PDB entry 3RGV | X-ray diffraction, 2.90 A resolution | chains A and B of the 5 polymer chains in the assembly

== Chain A ==
Name: Yae62 TCR a chain
Source organism: Mus musculus
Notes: engineered mutation(s): Y84C, C121S
Amino-acid sequence (200 residues; row label = number of the first residue in the row):
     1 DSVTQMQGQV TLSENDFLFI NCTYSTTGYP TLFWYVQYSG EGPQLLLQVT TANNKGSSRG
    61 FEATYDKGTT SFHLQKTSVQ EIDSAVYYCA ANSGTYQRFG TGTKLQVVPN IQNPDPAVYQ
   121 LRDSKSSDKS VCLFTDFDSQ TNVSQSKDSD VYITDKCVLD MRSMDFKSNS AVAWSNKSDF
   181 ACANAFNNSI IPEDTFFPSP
Disulfide bonds: Cys-22/Cys-89, Cys-132/Cys-182
From the paper describing this entry:
  - conformationally variable residues (domain motion, loop rearrangement, side-chain flip): Tyr-29, Ser-93 to Tyr-96, Gln-97, Gly-102

== Chain B ==
Name: Yae62 TCR b chain
Source organism: Mus musculus
Amino-acid sequence (236 residues; each row starts with the number of its first residue):
     1 AVTQSPRNKV AVTGGKVTLS CNQTNNHNNM YWYRQDTGHG LRLIHYSYGA GSTEKGDIPD
    61 GYKASRPSQE NFSLILELAT PSQTSVYFCA SGDFWGDTLY FGAGTRLSVL EDLKNVFPPE
   121 VAVFEPSEAE ISHTQKATLV CLATGFYPDH VELSWWVNGK EVHSGVCTDP QPLKEQPALN
   181 DSRYALSSRL RVSATFWQNP RNHFRCQVQF YGLSENDEWT QDRAKPVTQI VSAEAW
Disulfide bonds: Cys-21/Cys-89, Cys-141/Cys-206
From the paper describing this entry:
  - contacts within the chain: Tyr-46/Tyr-48 (pi stacking)
  - conformationally variable residues (side-chain flip): Trp-95

== How chain A and chain B interact ==
Residue-residue contacts - 83 pairs, chain A then chain B:
  Thr-31(A) / Gly-96(B)
  Phe-33(A) / Gly-96(B)
  Tyr-35(A) / Thr-98(B)
  Tyr-35(A) / Leu-99(B)  hydrogen bond (side chain-backbone)
  Gln-37(A) / Gln-35(B)  hydrogen bond
  Gln-37(A) / Phe-88(B)
  Glu-41(A) / Phe-88(B)
  Gly-42(A) / Phe-88(B)
  Gly-42(A) / Gly-102(B)
  Pro-43(A) / Leu-41(B)  hydrophobic
  Pro-43(A) / Phe-101(B)
  Leu-45(A) / Thr-98(B)
  Gln-48(A) / Thr-98(B)  hydrogen bond
  Tyr-88(A) / Gln-35(B)  hydrogen bond
  Asn-92(A) / Gly-96(B)
  Gly-94(A) / Trp-95(B)  hydrogen bond (backbone-side chain)
  Thr-95(A) / Trp-95(B)  hydrogen bond (backbone-side chain)
  Tyr-96(A) / Leu-43(B)  hydrophobic
  Tyr-96(A) / Gly-56(B)
  Tyr-96(A) / Asp-57(B)  hydrogen bond
  Tyr-96(A) / Trp-95(B)  hydrophobic
  Gln-97(A) / Tyr-33(B)  hydrogen bond (backbone-side chain)
  Arg-98(A) / Asp-57(B)  salt bridge
  Phe-99(A) / Tyr-33(B)
  Phe-99(A) / Leu-41(B)
  Phe-99(A) / Phe-101(B)  hydrophobic
  Gly-100(A) / His-39(B)
  Gly-100(A) / Gly-40(B)
  Gly-100(A) / Leu-41(B)
  Thr-101(A) / Gly-38(B)
  Asp-115(A) / His-133(B)  salt bridge
  Tyr-119(A) / Ser-127(B)
  Tyr-119(A) / Ala-129(B)  hydrophobic
  Tyr-119(A) / Glu-130(B)
  Tyr-119(A) / His-133(B)
  Tyr-119(A) / Thr-134(B)
  Gln-120(A) / Ser-127(B)
  Leu-121(A) / Phe-124(B)  hydrophobic
  Leu-121(A) / Glu-125(B)
  Leu-121(A) / Thr-138(B)
  Arg-122(A) / Phe-124(B)
  Arg-122(A) / Glu-125(B)  hydrogen bond (backbone-backbone)
  Asp-123(A) / Ala-122(B)
  Asp-123(A) / Val-123(B)
  Asp-123(A) / Phe-124(B)
  Ser-124(A) / Val-123(B)  hydrogen bond (backbone-backbone)
  Ser-124(A) / Glu-125(B)  hydrogen bond
  Ser-124(A) / Glu-234(B)  hydrogen bond (side chain-backbone)
  Ser-124(A) / Ala-235(B)
  Lys-125(A) / Val-121(B)
  Lys-125(A) / Ala-122(B)
  Leu-133(A) / Thr-138(B)
  Asp-136(A) / Thr-134(B)
  Asp-136(A) / Arg-191(B)  salt bridge
  Tyr-152(A) / Leu-173(B)  hydrophobic
  Tyr-152(A) / Glu-175(B)
  Thr-154(A) / Asp-169(B)  hydrogen bond
  Thr-154(A) / Ser-187(B)
  Thr-154(A) / Arg-189(B)  hydrogen bond
  Cys-157(A) / Cys-167(B)  disulfide
  Cys-157(A) / Arg-189(B)  hydrogen bond
  Val-158(A) / Cys-167(B)
  Leu-159(A) / Gly-165(B)
  Leu-159(A) / Val-166(B)
  Leu-159(A) / Cys-167(B)  hydrophobic
  Leu-159(A) / Arg-191(B)
  Asp-160(A) / Ser-164(B)
  Asp-160(A) / Gly-165(B)  hydrogen bond (backbone-backbone)
  Met-161(A) / Ser-164(B)
  Met-161(A) / Arg-191(B)
  Arg-162(A) / Ser-164(B)  hydrogen bond (backbone-side chain)
  Met-164(A) / Lys-136(B)
  Phe-166(A) / Lys-136(B)
  Phe-166(A) / Arg-191(B)
  Ser-168(A) / Arg-191(B)  hydrogen bond
  Ser-170(A) / Arg-189(B)
  Ala-171(A) / Arg-189(B)
  Val-172(A) / Arg-189(B)
  Trp-174(A) / Leu-142(B)  hydrophobic
  Trp-174(A) / Leu-173(B)  hydrophobic
  Trp-174(A) / Ala-185(B)  hydrophobic
  Phe-196(A) / His-133(B)
  Pro-198(A) / Ala-129(B)  hydrophobic
Other interface residues (no listed pair), chain A (53 interface residues in all): Gly-40, Lys-129, Ser-130, Val-131, Thr-135, Ile-153, Asp-155
Other interface residues (no listed pair), chain B (50 interface residues in all): Tyr-46, Asp-97, Ala-103, Pro-126, Val-140, Thr-168, Val-192, Ser-193
Disulfides between the chains: Cys-157(A)/Cys-167(B)
From the paper, about this interface:
  - interface residues, chain A: Phe-99(A)

== In short ==
The interface between chain A and chain B involves 53 residues on one side and 50 on the other, with 1
disulfide bond, 18 hydrogen bonds and 3 salt bridges. Polar pairs include Arg-98(A)/Asp-57(B),
Asp-115(A)/His-133(B) and Asp-136(A)/Arg-191(B). The paper reports the interface residue Phe-99(A);
conformational variability at Tyr-29(A), Ser-93(A) and Trp-95(B) among others.
Here chain A is Yae62 TCR a chain and chain B is Yae62 TCR b chain, both from Mus musculus. Entry 3RGV (A
single TCR bound to MHCI and MHC II reveals switchable TCR conformers) was determined by X-ray diffraction.
